7QJ0 - chains a and b of the 16 polymer chains in the assembly; structure by electron microscopy, 5.32 A resolution (low resolution: residue-level contacts below are approximate; hydrogen-bond / salt-bridge calls are withheld).

[Chain a]
Molecule: Gamma-tubulin complex component 3
From: Homo sapiens
Reference sequence: Q96CW5 (GCP3_HUMAN); residue numbers follow UniProt; this construct covers 1-907
Sequence (907 residues; row label = number of the first residue in the row):
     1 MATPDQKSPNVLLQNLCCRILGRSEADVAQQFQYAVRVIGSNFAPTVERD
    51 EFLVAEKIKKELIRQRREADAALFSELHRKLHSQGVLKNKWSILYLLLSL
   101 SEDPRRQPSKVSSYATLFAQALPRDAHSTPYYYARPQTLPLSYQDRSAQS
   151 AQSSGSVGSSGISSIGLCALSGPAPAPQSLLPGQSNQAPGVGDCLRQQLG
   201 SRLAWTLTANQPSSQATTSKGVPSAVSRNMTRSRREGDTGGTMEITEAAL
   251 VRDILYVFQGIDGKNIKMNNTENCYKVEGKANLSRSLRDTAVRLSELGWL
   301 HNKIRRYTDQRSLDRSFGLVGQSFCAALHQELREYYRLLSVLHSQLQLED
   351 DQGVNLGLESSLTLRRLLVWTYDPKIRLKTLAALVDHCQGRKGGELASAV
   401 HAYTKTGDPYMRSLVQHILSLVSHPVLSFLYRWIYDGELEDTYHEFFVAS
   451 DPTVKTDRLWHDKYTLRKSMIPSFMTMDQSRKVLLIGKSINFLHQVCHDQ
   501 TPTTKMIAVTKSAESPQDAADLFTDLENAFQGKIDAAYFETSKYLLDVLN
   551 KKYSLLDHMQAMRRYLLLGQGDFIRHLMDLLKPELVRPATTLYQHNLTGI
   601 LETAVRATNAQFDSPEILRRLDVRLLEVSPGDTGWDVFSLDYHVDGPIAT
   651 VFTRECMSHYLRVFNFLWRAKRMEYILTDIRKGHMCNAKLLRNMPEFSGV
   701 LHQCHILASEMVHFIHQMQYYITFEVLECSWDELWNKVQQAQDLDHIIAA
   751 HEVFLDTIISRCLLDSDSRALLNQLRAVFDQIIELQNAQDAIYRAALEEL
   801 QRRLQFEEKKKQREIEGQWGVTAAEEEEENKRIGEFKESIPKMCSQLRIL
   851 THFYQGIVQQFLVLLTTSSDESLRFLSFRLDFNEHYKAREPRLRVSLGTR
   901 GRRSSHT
Unresolved in the structure: 1-6, 106-112, 130-907
Curated features (UniProtKB/Swiss-Prot):
  - modified residue: Ala-2 (N-acetylalanine), Ser-113 (Phosphoserine)

[Chain b]
Molecule: Mitotic-spindle organizing protein 1
From: Homo sapiens
Reference sequence: Q08AG7 (MZT1_HUMAN); residues 1-82 here = UniProt positions 1-82
Sequence (82 residues; each row starts with the number of its first residue):
     1 MASSSGAGAAAAAAAANLNAVRETMDVLLEISRILNTGLDMETLSICVRL
    51 CEQGINPEALSSVIKELRKATEALKAAENMTS
Unresolved in the structure: 1-10, 76-82
Curated features (UniProtKB/Swiss-Prot):
  - modified residue: Ala-2 (N-acetylalanine)

[Chain a / chain b interface]
Pairs across the interface (71; chain a residue first):
  Lys-7(a) / Gln-53(b)
  Leu-12(a) / Ile-46(b)
  Leu-12(a) / Leu-50(b)
  Leu-16(a) / Ile-46(b)
  Leu-16(a) / Leu-50(b)
  Leu-16(a) / Leu-60(b)
  Cys-17(a) / Leu-67(b)
  Arg-19(a) / Glu-42(b)
  Arg-19(a) / Thr-43(b)
  Ile-20(a) / Ile-64(b)
  Ile-20(a) / Leu-67(b)
  Ile-20(a) / Arg-68(b)
  Leu-21(a) / Ala-70(b)
  Leu-21(a) / Thr-71(b)
  Arg-23(a) / Leu-74(b)
  Gln-31(a) / Glu-66(b)
  Gln-31(a) / Leu-67(b)
  Val-38(a) / Val-63(b)
  Ile-39(a) / Val-63(b)
  Asn-42(a) / Ile-55(b)
  Asn-42(a) / Asn-56(b)
  Phe-43(a) / Gln-53(b)
  Phe-43(a) / Gly-54(b)
  Phe-43(a) / Ile-55(b)
  Ala-44(a) / Asn-56(b)
  Pro-45(a) / Asn-56(b)
  Thr-46(a) / Asn-56(b)
  Glu-61(a) / Leu-35(b)
  Gln-65(a) / Ile-34(b)
  Arg-67(a) / Ile-34(b)
  Asp-70(a) / Ile-34(b)
  Phe-74(a) / Ile-31(b)
  Leu-77(a) / Val-27(b)
  Leu-77(a) / Ile-31(b)
  Lys-80(a) / Thr-24(b)
  Lys-80(a) / Val-27(b)
  Leu-81(a) / Val-27(b)
  Gln-84(a) / Ala-20(b)
  Gln-84(a) / Thr-24(b)
  Val-86(a) / Val-21(b)
  Val-86(a) / Thr-24(b)
  Val-86(a) / Glu-52(b)
  Leu-87(a) / Glu-52(b)
  Lys-88(a) / Glu-52(b)
  Ser-92(a) / Cys-51(b)
  Ser-92(a) / Ile-55(b)
  Ser-92(a) / Pro-57(b)
  Ile-93(a) / Leu-44(b)
  Ile-93(a) / Cys-47(b)
  Ile-93(a) / Val-48(b)
  Ile-93(a) / Cys-51(b)
  Tyr-95(a) / Pro-57(b)
  Tyr-95(a) / Glu-58(b)
  Leu-96(a) / Cys-47(b)
  Leu-96(a) / Pro-57(b)
  Leu-96(a) / Leu-60(b)
  Leu-96(a) / Ser-61(b)
  Leu-97(a) / Ser-32(b)
  Leu-97(a) / Leu-35(b)
  Leu-97(a) / Thr-37(b)
  Leu-97(a) / Leu-44(b)
  Ser-99(a) / Ser-61(b)
  Ser-99(a) / Lys-65(b)
  Leu-100(a) / Thr-37(b)
  Leu-100(a) / Leu-39(b)
  Leu-100(a) / Ile-64(b)
  Leu-100(a) / Lys-65(b)
  Leu-100(a) / Arg-68(b)
  Ser-101(a) / Leu-35(b)
  Glu-102(a) / Leu-35(b)
  Glu-102(a) / Asn-36(b)
Other interface residues (no listed pair), chain a (45 interface residues in all): Pro-9, Ala-35, Val-47, Leu-62, Trp-91, Leu-94, Leu-98, Pro-104
Other interface residues (no listed pair), chain b (41 interface residues in all): Leu-28, Arg-49, Ala-59, Ser-62

[In short]
The interface between chain a and chain b involves 45 residues on one side and 41 on the other.
Here chain a is Gamma-tubulin complex component 3 and chain b is Mitotic-spindle organizing protein 1, both
from Homo sapiens. Entry 7QJ0 (Structure of recombinant human gamma-Tubulin Ring Complex 6-spoked assembly
intermediate (spokes 7-12)) was determined by electron microscopy together with 7QJ1, 7QJ2, 7QJ3, 7QJ4, 7QJD
and 7QJE from the same study.
